Entry 3POB (X-ray diffraction, 1.80 A resolution); this record covers chains B and C of the 4 polymer chains in the assembly.

# Chain B (and C)
Molecule: MBL collagen-like peptide
Notes: chain C of this document is another copy of the same molecule, construct and numbering; everything in this record applies to it too
Amino-acid sequence (29 residues; each row starts with the number of its first residue):
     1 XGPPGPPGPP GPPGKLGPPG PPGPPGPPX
Unresolved in the structure: 29
Modified / non-standard residues: ACE (acetyl group) at position 1, NH2 (amino group) at position 29; Pro4, Pro7, Pro10, Pro13, Pro19, Pro22, Pro25, Pro28 (4-hydroxyproline; HYP)

# Interface between chain B and chain C
Residue-residue contacts (56; chain B residue first):
  Gly2(B) with ACE_1(C); Gly2(C); Pro3(C)
  Pro3(B) with ACE_1(C); Gly2(C); Pro3(C)
  Pro4(B) with Pro3(C)
  Gly5(B) with Pro3(C), hydrogen bond (backbone-backbone); Pro4(C); Gly5(C); Pro6(C)
  Pro6(B) with Gly5(C); Pro6(C)
  Pro7(B) with Pro6(C)
  Gly8(B) with Pro6(C), hydrogen bond (backbone-backbone); Pro7(C); Gly8(C); Pro9(C)
  Pro9(B) with Gly8(C)
  Pro10(B) with Pro9(C)
  Gly11(B) with Pro9(C), hydrogen bond (backbone-backbone); Pro10(C); Gly11(C); Pro12(C)
  Pro12(B) with Gly11(C)
  Pro13(B) with Pro12(C)
  Gly14(B) with Pro12(C), hydrogen bond (backbone-backbone); Pro13(C); Gly14(C)
  Lys15(B) with Gly14(C)
  Leu16(B) with Lys15(C); Leu16(C)
  Gly17(B) with Lys15(C), hydrogen bond (backbone-backbone); Gly17(C); Pro18(C)
  Pro18(B) with Gly17(C)
  Pro19(B) with Pro18(C)
  Gly20(B) with Pro18(C), hydrogen bond (backbone-backbone); Pro19(C); Gly20(C); Pro21(C)
  Pro21(B) with Gly20(C)
  Pro22(B) with Pro21(C)
  Gly23(B) with Pro21(C), hydrogen bond (backbone-backbone); Pro22(C); Gly23(C); Pro24(C)
  Pro24(B) with Gly23(C)
  Pro25(B) with Pro24(C)
  Gly26(B) with Pro24(C), hydrogen bond (backbone-backbone); Pro25(C); Gly26(C); Pro27(C)
  Pro27(B) with Gly26(C); Pro27(C)
  Pro28(B) with Pro27(C)
Other interface residues (no listed pair), chain B (28 interface residues in all): ACE_1
Other interface residues (no listed pair), chain C (28 interface residues in all): Pro28

# In short
Chain B and chain C each contribute 28 residues to their interface; the contacts include 8 hydrogen bonds.
Main-chain hydrogen bonds include Gly5(B)-Pro3(C), Gly8(B)-Pro6(C) and Gly11(B)-Pro9(C).
Chain B and chain C are both MBL collagen-like peptide; the structure, Crystal structure of MASP-1 CUB2 domain
in complex with the collagen-like domain of MBL, was determined by X-ray diffraction.
